Entry 7VHD (X-ray diffraction, 1.80 A resolution); this record covers chains A and D of the 7 polymer chains in the assembly.

== Chain A ==
Name: rRNA N-glycosylase
Source organism: Escherichia coli
Notes: EC 3.2.2.22
UniProt: Q8XBV2 (Q8XBV2_ECOLX); residues 1-297 here correspond to UniProt positions 23-319 (UniProt number = residue number + 22)
Sequence (297 residues; each row starts with the number of its first residue):
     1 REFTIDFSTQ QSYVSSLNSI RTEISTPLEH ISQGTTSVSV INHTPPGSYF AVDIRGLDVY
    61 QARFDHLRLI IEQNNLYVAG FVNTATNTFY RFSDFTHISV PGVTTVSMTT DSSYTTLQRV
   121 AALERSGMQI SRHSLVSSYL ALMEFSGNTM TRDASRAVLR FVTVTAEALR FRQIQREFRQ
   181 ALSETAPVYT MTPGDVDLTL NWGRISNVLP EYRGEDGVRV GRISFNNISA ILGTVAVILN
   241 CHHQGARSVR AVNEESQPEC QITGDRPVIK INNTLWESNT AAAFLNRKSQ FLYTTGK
Unresolved in the structure: 242-256
Cystine bridges: Cys241-Cys260
From the paper describing this entry:
  - catalytic residues: Glu167, Arg170 (citing earlier work)

== Chain D ==
Name: Shiga toxin 2 B subunit
Source organism: Escherichia coli
UniProt: Q7DJJ2 (Q7DJJ2_ECOLX); residues 1-70 here correspond to UniProt positions 20-89 (UniProt number = residue number + 19)
Sequence (70 residues; each row starts with the number of its first residue):
     1 ADCAKGKIEF SKYNEDDTFT VKVDGKEYWT SRWNLQPLLQ SAQLTGMTVT IKSSTCESGS
    61 GFAEVQFNND
Cystine bridges: Cys3-Cys56

== How chain A and chain D interact ==
Residue-residue contacts (24; chain A residue first):
  Leu200(A) - Asn69(D)
  Leu200(A) - Asp70(D)
  Arg204(A) - Thr45(D)  hydrogen bond (side chain-backbone)
  Arg222(A) - Asn69(D)
  Ile262(A) - Gln43(D)
  Ile262(A) - Leu44(D)
  Ile262(A) - Thr45(D)
  Ile262(A) - Gly46(D)
  Thr263(A) - Leu44(D)
  Asn279(A) - Leu44(D)  hydrogen bond (side chain-backbone)
  Asn279(A) - Thr45(D)
  Ala282(A) - Leu44(D)
  Ala283(A) - Ser41(D)  hydrogen bond (backbone-side chain)
  Ala283(A) - Leu44(D)  hydrophobic
  Ala283(A) - Thr45(D)
  Asn286(A) - Pro37(D)  hydrogen bond (side chain-backbone)
  Asn286(A) - Gln40(D)  hydrogen bond
  Asn286(A) - Ser41(D)  hydrogen bond
  Arg287(A) - Pro37(D)
  Arg287(A) - Ser41(D)  hydrogen bond
  Tyr293(A) - Asn34(D)  hydrogen bond (side chain-backbone)
  Tyr293(A) - Pro37(D)  hydrophobic
  Gly296(A) - Trp33(D)
  Lys297(A) - Trp33(D)
Also at the interface, not in a pair above, chain A (15 interface residues in all): Asp197, Thr280
Also at the interface, not in a pair above, chain D (12 interface residues in all): Leu38

== Summary ==
The interface between chain A and chain D involves 15 residues on one side and 12 on the other; the contacts
include 8 hydrogen bonds. Among the polar pairs are Arg204(A)-Thr45(D), Asn279(A)-Leu44(D) and
Ala283(A)-Ser41(D). From the paper: catalytic residues Glu167(A) and Arg170(A).
Chain A is rRNA N-glycosylase and chain D is Shiga toxin 2 B subunit, both from Escherichia coli; the
structure, Crystal structure of the STX2a complexed with R4A peptide, was determined by X-ray diffraction
(same publication as 7VHC, 7VHE and 7VHF).
